7WPD - chains A and X of the 6 polymer chains in the assembly; structure by electron microscopy, 3.18 A resolution.

[Chain A]
Molecule: Spike glycoprotein
From: Severe acute respiratory syndrome coronavirus 2
UniProt: P0DTC2 (SPIKE_SARS2); numbering as in UniProt; present here: 1-68, 71-142, 146-210, 215-1208
Amino-acid sequence (1205 residues; row label = number of the first residue in the row; note: 9 numbers in that range are skipped by the numbering (no residue carries them; nothing is unmodelled there); a row labelled like 210A-210F holds insertion residues (210A, then the next letters in order)):
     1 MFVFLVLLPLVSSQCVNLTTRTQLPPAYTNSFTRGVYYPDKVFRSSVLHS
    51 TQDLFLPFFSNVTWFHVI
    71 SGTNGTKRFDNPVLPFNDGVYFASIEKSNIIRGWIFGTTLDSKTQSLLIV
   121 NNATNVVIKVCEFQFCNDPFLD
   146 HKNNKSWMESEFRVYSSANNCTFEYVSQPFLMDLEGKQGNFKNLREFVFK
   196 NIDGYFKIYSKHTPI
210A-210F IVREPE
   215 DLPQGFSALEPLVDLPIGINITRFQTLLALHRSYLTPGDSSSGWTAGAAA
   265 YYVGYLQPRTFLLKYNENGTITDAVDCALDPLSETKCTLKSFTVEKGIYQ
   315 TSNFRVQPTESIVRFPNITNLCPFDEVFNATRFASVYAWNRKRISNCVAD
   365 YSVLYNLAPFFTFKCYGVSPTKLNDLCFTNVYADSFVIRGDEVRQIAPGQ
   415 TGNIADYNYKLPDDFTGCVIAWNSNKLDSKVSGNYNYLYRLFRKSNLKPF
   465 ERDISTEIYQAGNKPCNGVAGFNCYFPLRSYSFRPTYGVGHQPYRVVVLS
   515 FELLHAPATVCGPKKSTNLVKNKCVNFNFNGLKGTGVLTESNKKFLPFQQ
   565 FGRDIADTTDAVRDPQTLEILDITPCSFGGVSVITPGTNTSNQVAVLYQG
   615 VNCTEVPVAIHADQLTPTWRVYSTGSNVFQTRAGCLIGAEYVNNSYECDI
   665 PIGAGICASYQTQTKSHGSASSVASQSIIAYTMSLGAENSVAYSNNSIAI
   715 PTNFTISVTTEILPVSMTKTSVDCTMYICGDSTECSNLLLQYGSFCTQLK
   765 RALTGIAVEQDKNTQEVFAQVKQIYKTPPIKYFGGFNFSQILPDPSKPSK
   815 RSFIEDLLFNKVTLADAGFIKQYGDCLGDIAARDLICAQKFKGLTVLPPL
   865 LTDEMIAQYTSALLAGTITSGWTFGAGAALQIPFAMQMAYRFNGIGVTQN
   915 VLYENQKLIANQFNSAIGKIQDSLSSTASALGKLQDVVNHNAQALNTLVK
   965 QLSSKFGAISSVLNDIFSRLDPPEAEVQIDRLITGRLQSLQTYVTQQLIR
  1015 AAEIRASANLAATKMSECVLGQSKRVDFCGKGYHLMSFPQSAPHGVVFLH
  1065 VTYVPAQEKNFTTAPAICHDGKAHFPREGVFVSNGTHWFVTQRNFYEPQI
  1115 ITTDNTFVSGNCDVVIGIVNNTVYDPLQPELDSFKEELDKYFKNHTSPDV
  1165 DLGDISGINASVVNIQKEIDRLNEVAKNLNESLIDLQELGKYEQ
Not modelled in the structure: 1-26, 71-79, 146-156, 177-186, 210A-210F, 621-639, 677-689, 829-853, 1147-1208
Differences from the reference sequence: variant Val-67 (Ala in P0DTC2), Ile-95 (Thr in P0DTC2), Asp-142 (Gly in P0DTC2), Ile-210A (Leu212 in P0DTC2), Asp-339 (Gly in P0DTC2), Leu-371 (Ser in P0DTC2), Pro-373 (Ser in P0DTC2), Phe-375 (Ser in P0DTC2), Asn-417 (Lys in P0DTC2), Lys-440 (Asn in P0DTC2), Ser-446 (Gly in P0DTC2), Asn-477 (Ser in P0DTC2), Lys-478 (Thr in P0DTC2), Ala-484 (Glu in P0DTC2), Ser-496 (Gly in P0DTC2), Arg-498 (Gln in P0DTC2), Tyr-501 (Asn in P0DTC2), His-505 (Tyr in P0DTC2), Lys-547 (Thr in P0DTC2), Gly-614 (Asp in P0DTC2), Tyr-655 (His in P0DTC2), Lys-679 (Asn in P0DTC2), His-681 (Pro in P0DTC2), Lys-764 (Asn in P0DTC2), Tyr-796 (Asp in P0DTC2), Lys-856 (Asn in P0DTC2), His-954 (Gln in P0DTC2), Lys-969 (Asn in P0DTC2), Phe-981 (Leu in P0DTC2); insertion (210D-210F); engineered mutation Arg-493 (Gln in P0DTC2), Gly-682 (Arg in P0DTC2), Ser-683 (Arg in P0DTC2), Ser-685 (Arg in P0DTC2), Pro-986 (Lys in P0DTC2), Pro-987 (Val in P0DTC2)
Cystine bridges: Cys-131/Cys-166, Cys-291/Cys-301, Cys-336/Cys-361, Cys-379/Cys-432, Cys-391/Cys-525, Cys-480/Cys-488, Cys-538/Cys-590, Cys-617/Cys-649, Cys-662/Cys-671, Cys-743/Cys-749, Cys-1032/Cys-1043, Cys-1082/Cys-1126
Covalent attachments: N-acetylglucosamine (NAG) linked to Asn-234, Asn-282, Asn-331, Asn-603, Asn-616, Asn-657, Asn-709, Asn-717, Asn-801, Asn-1074, Asn-1098
UniProt features mapped onto this chain:
  - region: Asn-280 to Cys-301 (Putative superantigen), Arg-403 to Asp-405 (Integrin-binding motif), Asn-448 to Phe-456 (Immunodominant HLA epitope recognized by the CD8+), Ser-816 to Tyr-837 (Fusion peptide 1), Lys-835 to Phe-855 (Fusion peptide 2), Asp-1163 to Glu-1202 (Heptad repeat 2)
  - site: Arg-815, Ser-816 (Cleavage)
  - glycosylation: Asn-17 (N-linked (GlcNAc...) (complex) asparagine), Asn-61 (N-linked (GlcNAc...) (hybrid) asparagine), Asn-74 (N-linked (GlcNAc...) (complex) asparagine), Asn-122 (N-linked (GlcNAc...) (hybrid) asparagine), Asn-149 (N-linked (GlcNAc...) (complex) asparagine), Asn-165 (N-linked (GlcNAc...) (complex) asparagine), Asn-234 (N-linked (GlcNAc...) (high mannose) asparagine), Asn-282 (N-linked (GlcNAc...) (complex) asparagine), Thr-323 (O-linked (GalNAc) threonine), Ser-325 (O-linked (HexNAc...) serine), Asn-331 (N-linked (GlcNAc...) (complex) asparagine), Asn-343 (N-linked (GlcNAc...) (complex) asparagine), Asn-603 (N-linked (GlcNAc...) (hybrid) asparagine), Asn-616 (N-linked (GlcNAc...) (complex) asparagine), Asn-657 (N-linked (GlcNAc...) (complex) asparagine), Thr-676 (O-linked (GlcNAc...) threonine), Thr-678 (O-linked (GlcNAc...) threonine), Asn-709 (N-linked (GlcNAc...) (high mannose) asparagine), Asn-717 (N-linked (GlcNAc...) (hybrid) asparagine), Asn-801 (N-linked (GlcNAc...) (hybrid) asparagine) and 6 more in UniProt

[Chain X]
Molecule: JMB2002 Fab heavy chain
From: Mus musculus
Notes: antibody fragment or engineered binder
Amino-acid sequence (237 residues; each row starts with the number of its first residue):
     1 QVQLVQSGAEVKKPGSSVKVSCKASGGTFSSYAISWVRQAPGQGLEWMGR
    51 IIPIFGTANYAQKFQGRVTITADESTSTAYMELSSLRSEDTAVYYCASLA
   101 SYSSGWEDVFDIWGQGTMVTVSSASTKGPSVFPLAPSSKSTSGGTAALGC
   151 LVKDYFPEPVTVSWNSGALTSGVHTFPAVLQSSGLYSLSSVVTVPSSSLG
   201 TQTYICNVNHKPSNTKVDKKVEPKSCDKTHTHHHHHH
Not modelled in the structure: 226-237
Cystine bridges: Cys-22/Cys-96, Cys-150/Cys-206

[Interface between chain A and chain X]
Pairs across the interface - 14 pairs, chain A then chain X:
  Ser-349(A) with Glu-107(X), hydrogen bond
  Tyr-351(A) with Tyr-102(X); Ser-103(X), hydrogen bond (side chain-backbone)
  Ala-352(A) with Ser-103(X); Gly-105(X)
  Asn-450(A) with Glu-107(X); Asp-108(X)
  Thr-470(A) with Ser-31(X)
  Ile-472(A) with Ile-54(X), hydrophobic
  Gly-482(A) with Ile-54(X); Glu-74(X)
  Val-483(A) with Glu-74(X)
  Phe-490(A) with Ile-54(X), hydrophobic; Phe-55(X), hydrophobic
Also at the interface, not in a pair above, chain A (11 interface residues in all): Leu-452, Leu-492
Also at the interface, not in a pair above, chain X (11 interface residues in all): Ser-30, Ser-104

[Overview]
Chain A and chain X each contribute 11 residues to their interface; the contacts include 2 hydrogen bonds.
Polar pairs include Ser-349(A)/Glu-107(X) and Tyr-351(A)/Ser-103(X). N-acetylglucosamine is covalently linked
to Asn-234(A), Asn-282(A), Asn-331(A), Asn-603(A), Asn-616(A) and Asn-657(A) and 5 more.
Chain A is Spike glycoprotein (Severe acute respiratory syndrome coronavirus 2) and chain X is JMB2002 Fab
heavy chain (Mus musculus); the structure, SARS-CoV-2 Omicron Variant S Trimer complexed with one JMB2002 Fab,
was determined by electron microscopy together with 7WPA, 7WPB, 7WPC, 7WPE, 7WPF and 7WRV from the same study.
